2BT1 - chain A; structure by X-ray diffraction, 2.70 A resolution.

# Chain A
Name: Deoxyuridine 5'-triphosphate nucleotidohydrolase
Source organism: Human herpesvirus 4
Notes: EC 3.6.1.23
UniProt: P03195 (DUT_EBV); numbering as in UniProt (aligned over 1-278)
Amino-acid sequence (278 residues; each row starts with the number of its first residue):
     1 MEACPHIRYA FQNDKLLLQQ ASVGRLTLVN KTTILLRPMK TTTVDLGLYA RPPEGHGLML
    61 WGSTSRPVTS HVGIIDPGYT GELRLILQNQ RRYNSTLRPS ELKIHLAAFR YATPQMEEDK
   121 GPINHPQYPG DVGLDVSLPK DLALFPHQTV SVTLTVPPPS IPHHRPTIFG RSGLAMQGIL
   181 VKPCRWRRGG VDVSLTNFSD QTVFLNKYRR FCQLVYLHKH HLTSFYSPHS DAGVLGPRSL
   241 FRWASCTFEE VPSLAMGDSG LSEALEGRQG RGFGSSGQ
Not modelled in the structure: 1-2, 257-278
Disulfides: Cys4-Cys246
Residues lining bound ligands: DUP (2'-deoxyuridine 5'-alpha,beta-imido-triphosphate): Leu60, His71, Gly73, Ile74, Ile75, Asp76, Tyr79, Glu82, Leu83, Arg84, Gly170, Arg171, Ser172, Gly173, Gln213

# Overview
Chain A binds compound DUP.
Chain A is Deoxyuridine 5'-triphosphate nucleotidohydrolase (Human herpesvirus 4); the structure, Epstein Barr
Virus dUTPase in complex with a,b-imino dUTP, was determined by X-ray diffraction together with 2BSY from the
same study.
